Entry 8VY3 (electron microscopy, 2.98 A resolution); this record covers chains A and B of the 4 polymer chains in the assembly.

== Chain A ==
Name: DNA primase small subunit
Organism: Homo sapiens
Notes: EC 2.7.7.102
UniProtKB: P49642 (PRI1_HUMAN); numbering as in UniProt (aligned over 1-412)
Chain sequence (412 residues; row label = number of the first residue in the row):
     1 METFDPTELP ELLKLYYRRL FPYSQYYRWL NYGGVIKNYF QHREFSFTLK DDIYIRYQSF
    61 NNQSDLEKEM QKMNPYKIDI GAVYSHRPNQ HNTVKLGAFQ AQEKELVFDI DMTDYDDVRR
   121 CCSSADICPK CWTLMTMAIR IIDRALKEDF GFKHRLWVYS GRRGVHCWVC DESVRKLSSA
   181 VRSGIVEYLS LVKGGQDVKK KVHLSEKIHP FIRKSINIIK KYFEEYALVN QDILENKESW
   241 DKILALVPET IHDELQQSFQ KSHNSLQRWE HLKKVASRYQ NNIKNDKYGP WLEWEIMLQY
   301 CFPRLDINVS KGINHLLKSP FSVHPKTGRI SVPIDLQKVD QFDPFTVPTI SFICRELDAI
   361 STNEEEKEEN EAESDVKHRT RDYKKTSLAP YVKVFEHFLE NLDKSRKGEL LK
Disordered / not traced: 284-288, 361-378
Metal / ion sites: Zn2+: C121, C122, C128, C131
UniProt features mapped onto this chain:
  - motif: C121 to C131 (Zinc knuckle motif)
  - active site: E44, D109, D111
  - binding site (a ribonucleoside 5'-triphosphate): D109 to D111, S160 to H166, H315 to K318, H324
  - binding site (Mg(2+)): D109, D111, D306
  - binding site (Mn(2+)): D109, D111, D306
  - binding site (Zn(2+)): C121, C122, C128, C131
  - modified residue: M1 (N-acetylmethionine)
  - natural variant: C301 (C301R: In PDIL)
  - mutagenesis: E44 (E44A: Strongly decreases primase activity, which can be partially rescued by increasing primase concentration), Y54 (Y54A: Decreases primase activity), R56 (R56A: Loss of primase activity), K77 (K77A: Decreases primase activity), D109 (D109A: Loss of primase activity; D109N: Decreases the binding affinity for NTPs), D111 (D111A: Loss of primase activity; D111N: Decreases the binding affinity for NTPs), D114 (D114A: Slightly decreases primase activity), D116 (D116A: Slightly decreases primase activity), S160 (S160A: Abolishes NTP binding), R163 (R163A: Abolishes NTP binding), H166 (H166A: Abolishes NTP binding. Loss of primase activity), D306 (D306A: Loss of primase activity; D306N: Decreases the binding affinity for NTPs), 3 further mutagenesis entries in UniProt

== Chain B ==
Name: DNA primase large subunit
Organism: Homo sapiens
UniProtKB: P49643 (PRI2_HUMAN); numbering as in UniProt (aligned over 22-455)
Chain sequence (434 residues; numbered 22 to 455; the number before each row is that of its first residue):
    22 YPHCLQFYLQ PPSENISLIE FENLAIDRVK LLKSVENLGV SYVKGTEQYQ SKLESELRKL
    82 KFSYRENLED EYEPRRRDHI SHFILRLAYC QSEELRRWFI QQEMDLLRFR FSILPKDKIQ
   142 DFLKDSQLQF EAISDEEKTL REQEIVASSP SLSGLKLGFE SIYKIPFADA LDLFRGRKVY
   202 LEDGFAYVPL KDIVAIILNE FRAKLSKALA LTARSLPAVQ SDERLQPLLN HLSHSYTGQD
   262 YSTQGNVGKI SLDQIDLLST KSFPPCMRQL HKALRENHHL RHGGRMQYGL FLKGIGLTLE
   322 QALQFWKQEF IKGKMDPDKF DKGYSYNIRH SFGKEGKRTD YTPFSCLKII LSNPPSQGDY
   382 HGCPFRHSDP ELLKQKLQSY KISPGGISQI LDLVKGTHYQ VACQKYFEMI HNVDDCGFSL
   442 NHPNQFFCES QRIL
Metal / ion sites: 4Fe-4S cluster Fe: C287, C367, C384, C424
Small-molecule neighbours: 4Fe-4S cluster (SF4): P285, P286, C287, C367, I370, C384, P385, F386, Y420, Q421, C424, L441, P444
UniProt features mapped onto this chain:
  - region: L253 to K270 (Interdomain linker)
  - binding site ([4Fe-4S] cluster): C287, C367, C384, C424
  - mutagenesis: R97 (R97A: Decreases primase affinity for POLA1 by 10-fold), F104 (F104A: Decreases primase affinity for POLA1 by 40-fold), R107 (R107A: Decreases primase affinity for POLA1 by 30-fold), L108 (L108A: Decreases primase affinity for POLA1 by 40-fold), S256 to K270 (Decreases RNA primer di-nucleotide formation about 5-fold. Does not affect the ratio between the di-nucleotide and its extension products)

== Chain A / chain B interface ==
Contacting residue pairs - 27 pairs, chain A then chain B:
  E148(A) - E203(B)
  E148(A) - D204(B)  hydrogen bond (backbone-backbone)
  D149(A) - L202(B)
  D149(A) - E203(B)
  D149(A) - D204(B)  hydrogen bond (backbone-backbone)
  D149(A) - G205(B)  hydrogen bond (backbone-backbone)
  F150(A) - F188(B)  hydrophobic
  F150(A) - F195(B)  hydrophobic
  F150(A) - G205(B)  hydrogen bond (backbone-backbone)
  G151(A) - D204(B)
  G151(A) - G205(B)
  G184(A) - F195(B)
  G184(A) - R196(B)
  I185(A) - F195(B)
  E187(A) - R196(B)  salt bridge
  E187(A) - R198(B)
  Y188(A) - F195(B)
  Y188(A) - R198(B)  hydrogen bond (backbone-side chain)
  Y188(A) - L202(B)  hydrophobic
  S190(A) - R198(B)  hydrogen bond (backbone-side chain)
  L191(A) - R198(B)
  K207(A) - S172(B)  hydrogen bond (side chain-backbone)
  H209(A) - S169(B)
  H209(A) - R198(B)
  H209(A) - V200(B)  hydrogen bond (side chain-backbone)
  P210(A) - S169(B)
  I212(A) - R198(B)
Interface residues without a listed pair, chain A (18 interface residues in all): F152, A180, V181, I208
Interface residues without a listed pair, chain B (17 interface residues in all): E165, A168, P171, L173, L192, Y201

== Summary ==
18 residues of chain A and 17 residues of chain B are in contact; the contacts include 8 hydrogen bonds and 1
salt bridge. Among the polar pairs are E187(A)-R196(B), Y188(A)-R198(B) and S190(A)-R198(B). Ligands of chain
B: 4Fe-4S cluster.
Here chain A is DNA primase small subunit and chain B is DNA primase large subunit, both from Homo sapiens.
Entry 8VY3 (Human DNA polymerase alpha/primase - AavLEA1 (1:40 molar ratio)) was determined by electron
microscopy, deposited together with 9C8V.
